9BIO - chains G and K of the 18 polymer chains in the assembly; structure by electron microscopy, 2.83 A resolution.

[Chain G (and K)]
Name: Envelope glycoprotein gp160
Source organism: Human immunodeficiency virus 1
Notes: chain K of this document is another copy of the same molecule, construct and numbering; everything in this record applies to it too
UniProtKB: I6NF57 (I6NF57_9HIV1); the construct lacks a stretch of the UniProt sequence and is renumbered around it, so the offset changes along the chain: 33-136 = UniProt 32-135; 137-188 = UniProt 137-188; 190-309 = UniProt 189-308; 312-321 = UniProt 309-318; 4 more segments
Chain sequence (478 residues; row label = number of the first residue in the row; note: 10 numbers in that range are skipped by the numbering (no residue carries them; nothing is unmodelled there); a row labelled like 459A-459B holds insertion residues (459A, then the next letters in order)):
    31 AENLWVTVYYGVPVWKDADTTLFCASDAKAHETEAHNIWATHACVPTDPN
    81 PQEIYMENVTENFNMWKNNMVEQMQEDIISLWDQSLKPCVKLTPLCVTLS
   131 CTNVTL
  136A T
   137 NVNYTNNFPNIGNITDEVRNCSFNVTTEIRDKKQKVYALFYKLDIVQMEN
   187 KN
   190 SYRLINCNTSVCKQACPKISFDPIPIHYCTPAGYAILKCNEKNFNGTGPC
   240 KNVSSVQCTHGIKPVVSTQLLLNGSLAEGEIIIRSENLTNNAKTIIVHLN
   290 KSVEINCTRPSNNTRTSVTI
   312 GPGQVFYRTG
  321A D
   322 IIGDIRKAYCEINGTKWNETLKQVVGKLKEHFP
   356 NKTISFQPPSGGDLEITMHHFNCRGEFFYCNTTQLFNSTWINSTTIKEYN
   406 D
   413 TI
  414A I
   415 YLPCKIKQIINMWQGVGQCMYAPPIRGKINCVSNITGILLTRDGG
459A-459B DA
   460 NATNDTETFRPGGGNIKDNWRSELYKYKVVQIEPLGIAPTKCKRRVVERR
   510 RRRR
Disordered / not traced: 507-513
Disulfide bonds: Cys54-Cys74, Cys119-Cys205, Cys126-Cys196, Cys131-Cys157, Cys201-Cys433, Cys218-Cys247, Cys228-Cys239, Cys296-Cys331, Cys378-Cys445, Cys385-Cys418
Covalently attached groups: glycan linked to Asn88, Asn197, Asn262, Asn276; N-acetylglucosamine (NAG) linked to Asn133, Asn149, Asn156, Asn160, Asn234, Asn241, Asn289, Asn295, Asn301, Asn334, Asn339, Asn356, Asn386, Asn392, Asn405, Asn448
Differences from the reference sequence: expression tag (31-32, 508-513); conflict Pro124 (His123 in I6NF57), Leu179 (Thr in I6NF57), Cys201 (Ile200 in I6NF57), Thr358 (Lys355 in I6NF57), Thr400 (Gly397 in I6NF57), Cys433 (Ala425 in I6NF57), Cys501 (Ala495 in I6NF57)

[Interface between chain G and chain K]
Pairs across the interface (14; chain G residue first):
  Thr123(G) - Arg166(K)
  Pro124(G) - Arg166(K)
  Cys126(G) - Glu164(K)
  Cys126(G) - Ile165(K)
  Cys126(G) - Arg166(K)  hydrogen bond (backbone-backbone)
  Val127(G) - Ile165(K)
  Thr128(G) - Ile165(K)
  Thr128(G) - Asp167(K)  hydrogen bond
  Arg192(G) - Glu164(K)  salt bridge
  Arg192(G) - Ile165(K)
  Cys196(G) - Glu164(K)
  Cys196(G) - Pro313(K)
  Thr198(G) - Gly314(K)
  Val506(G) - Arg504(K)
Interface residues without a listed pair, chain G (12 interface residues in all): Met184, Asn197, Ser199

[In short]
Chain G and chain K form an interface of 12 and 7 residues respectively, with 2 hydrogen bonds and 1 salt
bridge. Polar pairs include Arg192(G)-Glu164(K), Thr128(G)-Asp167(K) and Cys126(G)-Arg166(K). Covalently
linked N-acetylglucosamine: at Asn133(G), Asn149(G), Asn156(G), Asn160(G), Asn234(G) and Asn241(G) and 10
more.
Chain G and chain K are both Envelope glycoprotein gp160 (Human immunodeficiency virus 1); the structure,
Structure of VRC44.01 Fab in complex with 3BNC117-purified C1080.c3 RnS SOSIP.664 HIV-1 Env trimer, was
determined by electron microscopy.
